3FS4 - chains A and C of the 4 polymer chains in the assembly; structure by X-ray diffraction, 2.22 A resolution.

Chain A (and C):
Name: Hemoglobin subunit alpha-A
Source organism: Struthio camelus
Notes: chain C of this document is another copy of the same molecule, construct and numbering; everything in this record applies to it too
UniProt: P01981 (HBA_STRCA); residues 1-141 here = UniProt positions 1-141
Amino-acid sequence (141 residues; numbered 1 to 141; the number before each row is that of its first residue):
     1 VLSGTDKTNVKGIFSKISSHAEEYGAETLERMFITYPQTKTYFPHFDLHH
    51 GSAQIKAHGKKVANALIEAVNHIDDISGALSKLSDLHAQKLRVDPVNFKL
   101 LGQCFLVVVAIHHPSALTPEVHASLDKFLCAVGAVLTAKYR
Curated features (UniProtKB/Swiss-Prot):
  - binding site (O2): His58
  - binding site (heme b): His87

Interface between chain A and chain C:
Residue-residue contacts (9):
  Val1(A) - Ala138(C)
  Val1(A) - Arg141(C)  hydrogen bond (backbone-backbone)
  Lys127(A) - Tyr140(C)  hydrogen bond (side chain-backbone)
  Lys127(A) - Arg141(C)
  Ala138(A) - Val1(C)
  Tyr140(A) - Lys127(C)
  Arg141(A) - Val1(C)  hydrogen bond (backbone-backbone)
  Arg141(A) - Leu2(C)
  Arg141(A) - Lys127(C)
Interface residues without a listed pair, chain A (6 interface residues in all): Leu2

In short:
The chain A/chain C interface involves 6 residues from each chain; the contacts include 3 hydrogen bonds.
Polar pairs include Lys127(A)-Tyr140(C) and Arg141(A)-Val1(C). Curated annotation (UniProt) lists O2-binding
residue His58(A) and heme b-binding residue His87(A) on chain A.
Both chains are Hemoglobin subunit alpha-A (Struthio camelus). Entry 3FS4 (Crystal structure determination of
Ostrich hemoglobin at 2.2 Angstrom resolution) was determined by X-ray diffraction together with 6ZMX and 6ZMY
from the same study.
